Entry 7KGZ (X-ray diffraction, 2.40 A resolution); this record covers chains A and B.

[Chain A (and B)]
Molecule: Beta-glucuronidase
Source organism: Roseburia hominis
Notes: chain B of this document is another copy of the same molecule, construct and numbering; everything in this record applies to it too
Sequence (734 residues; numbered 1 to 734; the number before each row is that of its first residue):
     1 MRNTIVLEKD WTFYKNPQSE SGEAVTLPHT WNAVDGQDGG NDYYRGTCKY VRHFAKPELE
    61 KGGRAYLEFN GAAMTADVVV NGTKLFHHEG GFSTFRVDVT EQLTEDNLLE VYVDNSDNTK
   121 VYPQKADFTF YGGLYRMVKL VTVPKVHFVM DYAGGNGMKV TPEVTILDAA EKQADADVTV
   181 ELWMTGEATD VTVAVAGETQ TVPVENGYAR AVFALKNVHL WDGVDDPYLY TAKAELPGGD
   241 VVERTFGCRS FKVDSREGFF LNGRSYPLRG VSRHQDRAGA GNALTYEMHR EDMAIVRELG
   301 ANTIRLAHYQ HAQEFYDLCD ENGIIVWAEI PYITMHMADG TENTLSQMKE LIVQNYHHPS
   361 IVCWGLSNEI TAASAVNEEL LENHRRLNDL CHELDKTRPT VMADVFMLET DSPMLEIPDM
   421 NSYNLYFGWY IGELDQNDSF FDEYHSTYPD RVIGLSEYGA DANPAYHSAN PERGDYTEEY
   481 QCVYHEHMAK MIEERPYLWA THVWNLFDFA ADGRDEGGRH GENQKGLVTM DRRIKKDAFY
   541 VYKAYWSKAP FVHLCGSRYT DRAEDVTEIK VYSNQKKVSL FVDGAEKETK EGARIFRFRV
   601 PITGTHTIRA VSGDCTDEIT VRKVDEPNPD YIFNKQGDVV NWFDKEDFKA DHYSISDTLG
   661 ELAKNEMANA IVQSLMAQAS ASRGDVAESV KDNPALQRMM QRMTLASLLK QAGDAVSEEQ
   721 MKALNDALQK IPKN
Not modelled in the structure: 634-734 (chain B: 635-734)
Metal / ion sites: Ca2+: D35, D38, G39, D42, D512
Residues lining bound ligands: FMN (flavin mononucleotide): V149, Y152, G157, M158, K159, W183, K349, I352, V353, Y356, E393, L394

[How chain A and chain B interact]
Pairs across the interface (23):
  A169(A) - A170(B)  hydrophobic
  A170(A) - A169(B)  hydrophobic
  A170(A) - A170(B)
  A170(A) - R264(B)
  E171(A) - R264(B)
  E171(A) - S265(B)  hydrogen bond (side chain-backbone)
  D225(A) - K548(B)
  D226(A) - K548(B)
  L229(A) - K576(B)  hydrogen bond (backbone-side chain)
  Y230(A) - K576(B)
  T231(A) - K576(B)
  K233(A) - E591(B)  salt bridge
  F260(A) - E171(B)
  R264(A) - A170(B)
  R264(A) - E171(B)
  S265(A) - E171(B)  hydrogen bond (backbone-side chain)
  Y286(A) - D614(B)  hydrogen bond
  R290(A) - D614(B)  salt bridge
  K548(A) - D225(B)
  K548(A) - D226(B)  salt bridge
  K576(A) - L229(B)
  D614(A) - Y286(B)  hydrogen bond
  D614(A) - R290(B)  salt bridge
Interface residues without a listed pair, chain A (20 interface residues in all): E243, G263, E591
Interface residues without a listed pair, chain B (19 interface residues in all): Y228, K233, F260, G263, K577

[In short]
20 residues of chain A face 19 of chain B across their interface; the contacts include 5 hydrogen bonds and 4
salt bridges. Polar pairs include K233(A)-E591(B), R290(A)-D614(B) and K548(A)-D226(B). Chain A binds flavin
mononucleotide. D35(A), D38(A), G39(A), D42(A) and D512(A) form the Ca2+ site.
Chain A and chain B are both Beta-glucuronidase (Roseburia hominis); the structure, FMN-binding
beta-glucuronidase from Roseburia hominis, was determined by X-ray diffraction, deposited together with 7KGY.
